Entry 2UU9 (X-ray diffraction, 3.10 A resolution); this record covers chains A and H of the 23 polymer chains in the assembly.

[Chain A]
Molecule: 16S RRNA
Source organism: Thermus thermophilus
Sequence (1522 nucleotides; row label = number of the first residue in the row; note: 44 numbers in that range are skipped by the numbering (no residue carries them; nothing is unmodelled there); a row labelled like 189A-189L holds insertion residues (189A, then the next letters in order); numbering starts at 0):
     0 UUUGUUGGAG AGUUUGAUCC UGGCUCAGGG UGAACGCUGG CGGCGUGCCU AAGACAUGCA
    60 AGUCGUGCGG GCCG
    76 CGGGGUUUU
    88 ACUCCG
    96 UGGUCAGCGG CGGACGGGUG AGUAACGCGU GGGU
  129A G
   130 ACCUACCCGG AAGAGGGGGA CAACCCGGGG AAACUCGGGC UAAUCCCCCA UGUGGACCCG
189A-189L CCCCUUGGGGUG
   190 UGUCCAAAGG GCUUU
   216 GCCCGCUUCC GGAUGGGCCC GCGUCCCAUC AGCUAGUUGG UGGGGUAAUG GCCCACCAAG
   276 GCGACGACGG GUAGCCGGUC UGAGAGGAUG GCCGGCCACA GGGGCACUGA GACACGGGCC
   336 CCACUCCUAC GGGAGGCAGC AGUUAGGAAU CUUCCGCAAU GGGCGCAAGC CUGACGGAGC
   396 GACGCCGCUU GGAGGAAGAA GCCCUUCGGG GUGUAAACUC CUGA
   441 ACCCGGGACG AAACCCCC
   460 GA
   470 CGAGGGGA
   479 CUGACGGUAC CGGGGUAA
   498 UAGCGCCGGC CAACUCCGUG CCAGCAGCCG CGGUAAUACG GAGGGCGCGA GCGUUACCCG
   558 GAUUCACUGG GCGUAAAGGG CGUGUAGGCG GCCUGGGGCG UCCCAUGUGA AAGACCACGG
   618 CUCAACCGUG GGGGAGCGUG GGAUACGCUC AGGCUAGACG GUGGGAGAGG GUGGUGGAAU
   678 UCCCGGAGUA GCGGUGAAAU GCGCAGAUAC CGGGAGGAAC GCCGAUGGCG AAGGCAGCCA
   738 CCUGGUCCAC CCGUGACGCU GAGGCGCGAA AGCGUGGGGA GCAAACCGGA UUAGAUACCC
   798 GGGUAGUCCA CGCCCUAAAC GAUGCGCGCU AGGUCUCUGG GUCU
   848 CCUGGGGGCC GAAGCUAACG CGUUAAGCGC GCCGCCUGGG GAGUACGGCC GCAAGGCUGA
   908 AACUCAAAGG AAUUGACGGG GGCCCGCACA AGCGGUGGAG CAUGUGGUUU AAUUCGAAGC
   968 AACGCGAAGA ACCUUACCAG GCCUUGACAU GCUA
 1001A G
  1002 GGAACCCGGG UGAAAGCCUG GGGUGCCCC
1030A-1030D GCGA
  1031 GGGGAGCCCU AGCACAGGUG CUGCAUGGCC GUCGUCAGCU CGUGCCGUGA GGUGUUGGGU
  1091 UAAGUCCCGC AACGAGCGCA ACCCCCGCCG UUAGUUGCCA GCGGUUCGGC CGGGCACUCU
  1151 AACGGGACUG CCCGCG
  1168 AAAGCGGGAG GAAGGAGGGG ACGACGUCUG GUCAGCAUGG CCCUUACGGC CUGGGCGACA
  1228 CACGUGCUAC AAUGCCCACU ACAAAGCGAU GCCACCCGGC AACGGGGAGC UAAUCGCAAA
  1288 AAGGUGGGCC CAGUUCGGAU UGGGGUCUGC AACCCGACCC CAUGAAGCCG GAAUCGCUAG
  1348 UAAUCGCGGA UCAGCC
 1363A A
  1364 UGCCGCGGUG AAUACGUUCC CGGGCCUUGU ACACACCGCC CGUCACGCCA UGGGAGCGGG
  1424 CUCUACCCGA AGUCGCCGG
1442A-1442B GA
  1443 GCCUA
  1452 C
  1456 GGGCAGGCGC CGAGGGUAGG GCCCGUGACU GGGGCGAAGU CGUAACAAGG UAGCUGUACC
  1516 GGAAGGUGCG GCUGGAUCAC CUCCUUUCU
Not modelled in the structure: 0-4, 1534-1538
Metal / ion sites: Mg2+ site 1: U12, G22; Mg2+ site 2: U12, C526, G527, A914; K+ site 1 near U14 (its only coordinating residue here); Mg2+ site 3 near G21 (its only coordinating residue here); Mg2+ site 4: U37, G38; Mg2+ site 5: C48, G115; Mg2+ site 6 near A53 (its only coordinating residue here); Mg2+ site 7: G61, U62, G105; Mg2+ site 8: G107, G324, G326; Mg2+ site 9: A109, G331; Mg2+ site 10 near G115 (its only coordinating residue here); Mg2+ site 11: A116, G117, G289; 77 more Mg2+ sites not listed; 21 more K+ sites not listed
Residues lining bound ligands: paromomycin (PAR): G1405, U1406, C1407, A1408, C1409, G1489, C1490, G1491, A1492, A1493, G1494, U1495, C1496
Reported in the primary citation:
  - Mg2+ coordination: C518

[Chain H]
Molecule: 30S ribosomal protein S8
Source organism: Thermus thermophilus
UniProt: Q5SHQ2 (RS8_THET8); numbering as in UniProt (aligned over 1-138)
Amino-acid sequence (138 residues; each row starts with the number of its first residue):
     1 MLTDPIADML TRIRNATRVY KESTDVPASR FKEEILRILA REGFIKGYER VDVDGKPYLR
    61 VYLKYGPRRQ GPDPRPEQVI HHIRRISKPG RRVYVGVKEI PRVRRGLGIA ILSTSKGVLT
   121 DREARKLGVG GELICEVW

[Interface between chain A and chain H]
Pairs across the interface (78; chain A residue first):
  C564(A) - Arg91(H)  hydrogen bond to the sugar
  C586(A) - Pro89(H)  phosphate contact
  C586(A) - Gly90(H)  sugar contact
  G587(A) - Met1(H)  base contact
  G587(A) - Thr3(H)  sugar contact
  G587(A) - Pro89(H)  phosphate contact
  G587(A) - Arg92(H)  salt bridge to the phosphate
  G588(A) - Met1(H)  sugar contact
  G588(A) - Leu2(H)  sugar contact
  G588(A) - Pro5(H)  phosphate contact
  C589(A) - Pro5(H)  phosphate contact
  C589(A) - Ala28(H)  sugar contact
  C589(A) - Ser29(H)  phosphate contact
  C589(A) - Lys32(H)  salt bridge to the phosphate
  C590(A) - Ser29(H)  phosphate contact
  C590(A) - Arg30(H)  hydrogen bond to the phosphate
  U591(A) - Arg30(H)  salt bridge to the phosphate
  G597(A) - Tyr94(H)  hydrogen bond to the base
  U598(A) - Tyr94(H)  sugar contact
  C599(A) - Val95(H)  sugar contact
  C599(A) - Gly96(H)  phosphate contact
  C599(A) - Val97(H)  phosphate contact
  C599(A) - Val129(H)  sugar contact
  C599(A) - Gly130(H)  hydrogen bond to the sugar
  C599(A) - Gly131(H)  sugar contact
  C600(A) - Gly96(H)  phosphate contact
  C600(A) - Val97(H)  hydrogen bond to the phosphate
  C600(A) - Gly128(H)  sugar contact
  A640(A) - Ser115(H)  hydrogen bond to the sugar
  U641(A) - Ser115(H)  sugar contact
  A642(A) - Phe31(H)  sugar contact
  A642(A) - Ser113(H)  hydrogen bond to the sugar
  A642(A) - Thr114(H)  base contact
  A642(A) - Ser115(H)  base contact
  A642(A) - Gly117(H)  sugar contact
  A642(A) - Val118(H)  sugar contact
  C643(A) - Phe31(H)  sugar contact
  C643(A) - Arg92(H)  hydrogen bond to the sugar
  C643(A) - Ser113(H)  hydrogen bond to the sugar
  C643(A) - Glu132(H)  hydrogen bond to the sugar
  G644(A) - Arg92(H)  sugar contact
  G644(A) - Tyr94(H)  sugar contact
  U652(A) - Lys56(H)  hydrogen bond to the phosphate
  A653(A) - Lys56(H)  salt bridge to the phosphate
  A653(A) - Pro57(H)  base contact
  G654(A) - Met1(H)  hydrogen bond to the sugar
  A753(A) - Met1(H)  base contact
  G823(A) - Thr3(H)  base contact
  C824(A) - Met1(H)  sugar contact
  G825(A) - Leu2(H)  sugar contact
  G825(A) - Asp8(H)  hydrogen bond to the sugar
  G825(A) - Thr11(H)  base contact
  G825(A) - Arg12(H)  hydrogen bond to the sugar
  C826(A) - Arg12(H)  salt bridge to the phosphate
  C826(A) - Asn15(H)  hydrogen bond to the base
  U827(A) - Asn15(H)  sugar contact
  U827(A) - Val19(H)  sugar contact
  U827(A) - Lys21(H)  phosphate contact
  A828(A) - Lys21(H)  salt bridge to the phosphate
  A859(A) - Val19(H)  base contact
  A860(A) - Arg18(H)  sugar contact
  A860(A) - Arg75(H)  hydrogen bond to the phosphate
  G861(A) - Arg75(H)  salt bridge to the phosphate
  G874(A) - Asn15(H)  base contact
  C875(A) - Thr11(H)  base contact
  C875(A) - Arg14(H)  hydrogen bond to the sugar
  C875(A) - Asn15(H)  hydrogen bond to the base
  G876(A) - Ala7(H)  sugar contact
  G876(A) - Thr11(H)  hydrogen bond to the sugar
  G876(A) - Arg14(H)  salt bridge to the phosphate
  C877(A) - Thr3(H)  hydrogen bond to the base
  C877(A) - Asp4(H)  sugar contact
  C877(A) - Lys88(H)  salt bridge to the phosphate
  C877(A) - Pro89(H)  phosphate contact
  G878(A) - Thr3(H)  sugar contact
  G878(A) - Lys88(H)  phosphate contact
  G878(A) - Pro89(H)  phosphate contact
  G878(A) - Gly90(H)  phosphate contact
Also at the interface, not in a pair above, chain A (37 interface residues in all): A632, G755, C879
Also at the interface, not in a pair above, chain H (43 interface residues in all): Lys98, Lys116

[In short]
37 residues of chain A and 43 residues of chain H are in contact, with 20 hydrogen bonds and 9 salt bridges.
Polar pairs include G597(A)-Tyr94(H), C826(A)-Asn15(H) and C875(A)-Asn15(H). Bound to chain A: paromomycin.
U12(A) and G22(A) coordinate Mg2+ site 1. The paper reports Mg2+ coordination by C518(A).
Here chain A is 16S RRNA and chain H is 30S ribosomal protein S8, both from Thermus thermophilus. Entry 2UU9
(Structure of the Thermus thermophilus 30S ribosomal subunit complexed with a Valine-ASL with cmo5U in
position ...) was determined by X-ray diffraction (same publication as 2UUC, 2UUA and 2UUB).
